Entry 6OR7 (X-ray diffraction, 2.53 A resolution); this record covers chains A and T of the 4 polymer chains in the assembly.

Chain A:
Name: Reverse transcriptase/ribonuclease H
From: Human immunodeficiency virus type 1 group M subtype B (isolate HXB2)
Notes: EC 2.7.7.49, 2.7.7.7, 3.1.26.13
UniProt: P04585 (POL_HV1H2); residues 1-560 here correspond to UniProt positions 588-1147 (UniProt number = residue number + 587)
Sequence (561 residues; numbered 0 to 560; the number before each row is that of its first residue; numbering starts at 0):
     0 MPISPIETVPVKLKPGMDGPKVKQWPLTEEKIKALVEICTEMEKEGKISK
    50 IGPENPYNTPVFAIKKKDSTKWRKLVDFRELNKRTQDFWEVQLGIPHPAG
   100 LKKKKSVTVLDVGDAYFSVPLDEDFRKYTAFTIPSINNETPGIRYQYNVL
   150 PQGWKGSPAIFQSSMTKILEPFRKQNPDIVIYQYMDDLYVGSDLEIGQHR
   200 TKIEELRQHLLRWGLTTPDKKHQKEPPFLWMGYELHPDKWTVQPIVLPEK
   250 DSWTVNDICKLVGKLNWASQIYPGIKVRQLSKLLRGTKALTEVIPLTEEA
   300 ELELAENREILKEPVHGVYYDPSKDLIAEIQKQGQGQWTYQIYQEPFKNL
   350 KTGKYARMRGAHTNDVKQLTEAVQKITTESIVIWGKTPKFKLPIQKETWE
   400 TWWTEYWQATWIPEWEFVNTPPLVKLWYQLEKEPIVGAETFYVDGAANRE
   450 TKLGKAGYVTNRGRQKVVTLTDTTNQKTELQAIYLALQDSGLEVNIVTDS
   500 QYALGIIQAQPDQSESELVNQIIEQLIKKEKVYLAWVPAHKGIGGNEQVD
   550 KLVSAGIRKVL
Not modelled in the structure: 0, 134-141, 554-560
Differences from the reference sequence: expression tag (0); engineered mutation Cys-258 (Gln845 in P04585), Ser-280 (Cys867 in P04585)
Metal / ion sites: Mg2+ site 1: Asp-110, Val-111, Asp-185 (together with 1RY); Mg2+ site 2: Asp-443, Glu-478, Asp-498
Small-molecule neighbours: 1RY ([[(2R,5S)-5-(4-azanyl-5-fluoranyl-2-oxidanylidene-pyrimidin-1-yl)-1,3-oxathiolan-2-yl]methoxy-oxidanyl-phosphoryl] phosphono hydrogen phosphate): Lys-65, Arg-72, Asp-110, Val-111, Gly-112, Asp-113, Ala-114, Tyr-115, Gln-151, Met-184, Asp-185, Lys-220
UniProt features mapped onto this chain:
  - region: Phe-227 to His-235 (RT 'primer grip')
  - motif: Trp-398 to Trp-414 (Tryptophan repeat motif)
  - binding site (Mg(2+)): Asp-110, Asp-185, Asp-186, Asp-443, Glu-478, Asp-498, Asp-549
  - site: Trp-401 (Essential for RT p66/p51 heterodimerization), Trp-414 (Essential for RT p66/p51 heterodimerization), Phe-440, Tyr-441 (Cleavage), Leu-560 (Cleavage)
Reported in the primary citation:
  - Mg2+ coordination: Asp-110, Val-111, Asp-185
  - binding site for 1RY: Arg-72, Asp-110, Asp-113, Ala-114, Asp-185, Lys-220

Chain T:
Molecule: DNA template 27-mer
Sequence (27 nucleotides; numbered 701 to 727; the number before each row is that of its first residue):
   701 ATGGGCGGCGCCCGAACAGGGACTGTG
Not modelled in the structure: 701-702, 726-727

Interface between chain A and chain T:
Contacting residue pairs - 39 pairs, chain A then chain T:
  Trp-24(A) / DG704(T)  base contact
  Phe-61(A) / DG704(T)  base contact
  Phe-61(A) / DG705(T)  sugar contact
  Leu-74(A) / DG705(T)  base contact
  Val-75(A) / DG705(T)  sugar contact
  Asp-76(A) / DG705(T)  sugar contact
  Arg-78(A) / DG705(T)  salt bridge to the phosphate
  Arg-78(A) / DC706(T)  phosphate contact
  Asn-81(A) / DC706(T)  sugar contact
  Glu-89(A) / DG707(T)  phosphate contact
  Glu-89(A) / DG708(T)  phosphate contact
  Gln-91(A) / DG708(T)  sugar contact
  Leu-92(A) / DC709(T)  sugar contact
  Gly-93(A) / DC709(T)  sugar contact
  Ile-94(A) / DG708(T)  base contact
  Ile-94(A) / DC709(T)  sugar contact
  Gln-151(A) / DG705(T)  base contact
  Gly-152(A) / DG705(T)  base contact
  Gly-152(A) / DC706(T)  sugar contact
  Trp-153(A) / DC706(T)  sugar contact
  Lys-154(A) / DC706(T)  phosphate contact
  Lys-154(A) / DG707(T)  phosphate contact
  Pro-157(A) / DC706(T)  base contact
  Pro-157(A) / DG707(T)  sugar contact
  Tyr-183(A) / DG707(T)  hydrogen bond to the base
  Tyr-183(A) / DG708(T)  base contact
  Met-184(A) / DG707(T)  base contact
  Asn-265(A) / DC711(T)  sugar contact
  Ser-280(A) / DC712(T)  sugar contact
  Ser-280(A) / DC713(T)  phosphate contact
  Arg-284(A) / DC713(T)  salt bridge to the phosphate
  Arg-284(A) / DG714(T)  phosphate contact
  Gly-285(A) / DG714(T)  hydrogen bond to the phosphate
  Ala-355(A) / DC712(T)  phosphate contact
  Arg-356(A) / DC712(T)  phosphate contact
  Asn-474(A) / DC723(T)  sugar contact
  Gln-500(A) / DG721(T)  sugar contact
  Gln-500(A) / DA722(T)  hydrogen bond to the phosphate
  His-539(A) / DC723(T)  salt bridge to the phosphate
Also at the interface, not in a pair above, chain A (34 interface residues in all): Ala-62, Ile-63, Lys-281, Leu-283, Lys-374, Gln-475

Summary:
Chain A and chain T form an interface of 34 and 13 residues respectively; the contacts include 3 hydrogen
bonds and 3 salt bridges. Polar pairs include Tyr-183(A)/DG707(T), Gly-285(A)/DG714(T) and
Gln-500(A)/DA722(T). From the paper: a binding site for 1RY at Arg-72(A), Asp-110(A) and Asp-113(A) among
others; Mg2+ coordination by Asp-110(A), Val-111(A) and Asp-185(A).
Here chain A is Reverse transcriptase/ribonuclease H (Human immunodeficiency virus type 1 group M subtype B
(isolate HXB2)) and chain T is DNA template 27-mer. Entry 6OR7 (Structure of HIV-1 Reverse Transcriptase (RT)
in complex with DNA AND (-)FTC-TP) was determined by X-ray diffraction together with 6OTZ, 6OUN, 6P1I, 6P1X
and 6P2G from the same study.
